Entry 4GD9 (X-ray diffraction, 1.50 A resolution); this record covers chains C and D of the 4 polymer chains in the assembly.

[Chain C (and D)]
Name: Streptavidin
Organism: Streptomyces avidinii
Notes: chain D of this document is another copy of the same molecule, construct and numbering; everything in this record applies to it too
Reference sequence: P22629 (SAV_STRAV); the construct has insertions or renumbered stretches relative to UniProt, so the offset changes along the chain: 49-139 = UniProt 73-163; 213-248 = UniProt 37-72
Chain sequence (132 residues; numbered 48 to 248; 69 numbers in that range are skipped by the numbering (no residue carries them; nothing is unmodelled there); the number before each row is that of its first residue):
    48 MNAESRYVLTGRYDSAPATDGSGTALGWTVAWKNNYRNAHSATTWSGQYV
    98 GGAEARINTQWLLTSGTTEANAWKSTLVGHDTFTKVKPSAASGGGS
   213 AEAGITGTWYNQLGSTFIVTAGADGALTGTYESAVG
Not modelled in the structure: 48, 135-142 (chain D: 48, 135-143)
Sequence notes: expression tag (48); linker (140-143)
Residues lining bound ligands: biotin (BTN): W79, A86, S88, T90, W92, W108, L110, D128, N223, L225, S227, Y243, S245, V247, G248
UniProt features mapped onto this chain:
  - motif: R59 to D61 (Cell attachment site)
  - binding site (biotin): Y54, W92, W108, W120, Y243

[Interface between chain C and chain D]
Contacting residue pairs (88):
  V55(C) - R59(D)
  T57(C) - T57(D)  hydrogen bond
  T57(C) - G58(D)
  T57(C) - R59(D)
  G58(C) - T57(D)
  R59(C) - V55(D)
  R59(C) - T57(D)
  R59(C) - T76(D)
  R59(C) - A78(D)
  Y60(C) - A78(D)
  D61(C) - A78(D)
  D61(C) - K80(D)
  D61(C) - N85(D)  hydrogen bond
  D61(C) - H87(D)  salt bridge
  S62(C) - K80(D)
  A63(C) - K80(D)
  A63(C) - N85(D)  hydrogen bond (backbone-side chain)
  A63(C) - H87(D)
  P64(C) - H87(D)
  A65(C) - H87(D)
  G68(C) - T115(D)
  S69(C) - G113(D)
  S69(C) - T114(D)
  S69(C) - T115(D)
  G70(C) - G113(D)
  G70(C) - T114(D)  hydrogen bond (backbone-backbone)
  A72(C) - S88(D)
  A72(C) - A89(D)
  A72(C) - T111(D)
  L73(C) - A89(D)
  G74(C) - T76(D)
  G74(C) - T91(D)
  W75(C) - T76(D)  hydrogen bond (backbone-side chain)
  T76(C) - R59(D)
  T76(C) - G74(D)  hydrogen bond (side chain-backbone)
  T76(C) - W75(D)  hydrogen bond (side chain-backbone)
  A78(C) - R59(D)
  A78(C) - Y60(D)
  K80(C) - D61(D)
  K80(C) - S62(D)
  K80(C) - A63(D)
  N85(C) - D61(D)  hydrogen bond
  N85(C) - A63(D)  hydrogen bond (side chain-backbone)
  H87(C) - D61(D)  salt bridge
  H87(C) - A63(D)
  H87(C) - P64(D)
  H87(C) - A65(D)
  S88(C) - A72(D)
  A89(C) - A72(D)
  A89(C) - L73(D)
  A89(C) - S93(D)
  T91(C) - G74(D)
  T91(C) - T91(D)  hydrogen bond
  T91(C) - W92(D)
  T91(C) - S93(D)
  W92(C) - T91(D)
  S93(C) - A89(D)
  S93(C) - T91(D)
  S93(C) - L109(D)  hydrogen bond (side chain-backbone)
  S93(C) - T111(D)  hydrogen bond
  G94(C) - T111(D)
  Q95(C) - S112(D)
  Q95(C) - G113(D)
  Q95(C) - T114(D)  hydrogen bond (side chain-backbone)
  Q95(C) - S122(D)
  V97(C) - E116(D)
  Q107(C) - L109(D)
  Q107(C) - T123(D)  hydrogen bond
  W108(C) - L109(D)
  L109(C) - S93(D)  hydrogen bond (backbone-side chain)
  L109(C) - Q107(D)
  L109(C) - W108(D)
  L109(C) - L109(D)  hydrophobic
  T111(C) - A72(D)
  T111(C) - S93(D)  hydrogen bond
  T111(C) - G94(D)  hydrogen bond (side chain-backbone)
  S112(C) - Q95(D)
  G113(C) - S69(D)
  G113(C) - G70(D)
  G113(C) - Q95(D)
  T114(C) - S69(D)
  T114(C) - G70(D)  hydrogen bond (backbone-backbone)
  T114(C) - Q95(D)  hydrogen bond (backbone-side chain)
  T115(C) - G68(D)
  T115(C) - S69(D)
  E116(C) - V97(D)
  S122(C) - Q95(D)
  T123(C) - Q107(D)  hydrogen bond
Other interface residues (no listed pair), chain C (44 interface residues in all): D67, L110, A119
Other interface residues (no listed pair), chain D (45 interface residues in all): D67, V77, L110, A119

[Summary]
The interface between chain C and chain D involves 44 residues on one side and 45 on the other, with 20
hydrogen bonds and 2 salt bridges. Polar pairs include D61(C)-H87(D), T57(C)-T57(D) and D61(C)-N85(D). Bound
to chain C: biotin.
Both chains are Streptavidin (Streptomyces avidinii). Entry 4GD9 (Circular Permuted Streptavidin N49/G48) was
determined by X-ray diffraction (same publication as 4GDA).
